Entry 6ZWE (X-ray diffraction, 3.00 A resolution); this record covers chains A and B.

# Chain A (and B)
Name: Acetylcholinesterase
From: Homo sapiens
Notes: EC 3.1.1.7; chain B of this document is another copy of the same molecule, construct and numbering; everything in this record applies to it too
UniProt: P22303 (ACES_HUMAN); residues 2-543 here correspond to UniProt positions 33-574 (UniProt number = residue number + 31)
Sequence (542 residues; each row starts with the number of its first residue):
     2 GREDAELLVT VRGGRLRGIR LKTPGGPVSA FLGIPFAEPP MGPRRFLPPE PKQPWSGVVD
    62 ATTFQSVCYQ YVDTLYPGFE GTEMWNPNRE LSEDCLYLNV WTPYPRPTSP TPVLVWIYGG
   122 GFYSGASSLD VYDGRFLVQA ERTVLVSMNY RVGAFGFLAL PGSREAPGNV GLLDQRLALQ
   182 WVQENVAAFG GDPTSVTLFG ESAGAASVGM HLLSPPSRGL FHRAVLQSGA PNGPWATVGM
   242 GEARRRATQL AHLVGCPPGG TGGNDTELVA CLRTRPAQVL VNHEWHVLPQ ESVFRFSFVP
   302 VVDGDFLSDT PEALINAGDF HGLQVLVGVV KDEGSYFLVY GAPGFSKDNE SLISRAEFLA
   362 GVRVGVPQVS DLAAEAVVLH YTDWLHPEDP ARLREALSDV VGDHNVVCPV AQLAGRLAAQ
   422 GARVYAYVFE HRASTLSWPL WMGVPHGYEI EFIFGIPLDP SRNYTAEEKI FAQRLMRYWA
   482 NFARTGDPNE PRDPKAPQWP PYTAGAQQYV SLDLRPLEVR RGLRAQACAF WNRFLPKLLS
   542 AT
Unresolved in the structure: 2-4, 259-264 (chain B: 2-3)
Disulfide bonds: C69-C96, C257-C272, C409-C529
Glycans and other covalent adducts: N-acetylglucosamine (NAG) linked to N265, N464; glycan linked to N350
Ligand contacts: QRH ((2E,4E)-5-(1,3-benzodioxol-5-yl)-N-[6-(triphenyl-$l5-phosphanyl)hexyl]penta-2,4-dienamide): Y72, D74, L76, W86, G120, G121, G122, Y124, E202, S203, W286, L289, E292, S293, V294, F295, R296, F297, Y337, F338, V340, Y341, G342, H447
Reported in the primary citation:
  - binding site for QRH: W86, F295

# Chain A / chain B interface
Contacting residue pairs (37):
  L373(A) - F535(B)  hydrophobic
  L373(A) - A542(B)  hydrophobic
  E376(A) - K538(B)
  A377(A) - F535(B)  hydrophobic
  L380(A) - H381(B)
  L380(A) - A530(B)
  L380(A) - F531(B)
  L380(A) - F535(B)  hydrophobic
  H381(A) - L380(B)
  H381(A) - H381(B)  hydrogen bond
  T383(A) - Q527(B)  hydrogen bond (backbone-side chain)
  D384(A) - Q527(B)
  W385(A) - Q508(B)
  W385(A) - Q527(B)  hydrogen bond (backbone-side chain)
  W385(A) - A530(B)
  W385(A) - R534(B)
  L386(A) - R522(B)  hydrogen bond (backbone-side chain)
  L386(A) - G523(B)
  H387(A) - R522(B)  hydrogen bond
  Q508(A) - W385(B)  hydrogen bond (side chain-backbone)
  R522(A) - L386(B)
  R522(A) - H387(B)
  G523(A) - L386(B)
  A526(A) - W385(B)
  Q527(A) - T383(B)  hydrogen bond (side chain-backbone)
  Q527(A) - D384(B)
  Q527(A) - W385(B)  hydrogen bond (side chain-backbone)
  A530(A) - L380(B)
  A530(A) - W385(B)
  F531(A) - L380(B)
  R534(A) - W385(B)
  F535(A) - L373(B)  hydrophobic
  F535(A) - A377(B)  hydrophobic
  F535(A) - L380(B)  hydrophobic
  F535(A) - L539(B)  hydrophobic
  K538(A) - E376(B)
  A542(A) - L373(B)  hydrophobic
Also at the interface, not in a pair above, chain A (24 interface residues in all): G506, L539, T543
Also at the interface, not in a pair above, chain B (24 interface residues in all): A507, A526, T543

# Summary
Chain A and chain B each contribute 24 residues to their interface; the contacts include 8 hydrogen bonds.
Polar pairs include H381(A)-H381(B), T383(A)-Q527(B) and W385(A)-Q527(B). Ligands of chain A: compound QRH.
N-acetylglucosamine is covalently linked to N265(A) and N464(A). The paper reports a binding site for QRH at
W86(A) and F295(A).
Both chains are Acetylcholinesterase (Homo sapiens). Entry 6ZWE (Crystal structure of human
acetylcholinesterase in complex with
((6-((2E,4E)-5-(benzo[d][1,3]dioxol-5-yl)penta-2,4-dienamido)hexyl)triphenylphosphonium bromide)) was
determined by X-ray diffraction, deposited together with 6ZWI.
